4GV6 - chains C and A of the 3 polymer chains in the assembly; structure by X-ray diffraction, 1.98 A resolution.

# Chain C
Molecule: 5-nt RNA strand
Sequence (5 nucleotides; numbered 1 to 5; the number before each row is that of its first residue):
     1 CGCCC
Not modelled in the structure: 1

# Chain A
Protein: Nucleoprotein
From: Lassa virus
UniProtKB: P13699 (NCAP_LASSJ); residue numbers follow UniProt; this construct covers 364-569
Amino-acid sequence (214 residues; numbered 356 to 569; the number before each row is that of its first residue):
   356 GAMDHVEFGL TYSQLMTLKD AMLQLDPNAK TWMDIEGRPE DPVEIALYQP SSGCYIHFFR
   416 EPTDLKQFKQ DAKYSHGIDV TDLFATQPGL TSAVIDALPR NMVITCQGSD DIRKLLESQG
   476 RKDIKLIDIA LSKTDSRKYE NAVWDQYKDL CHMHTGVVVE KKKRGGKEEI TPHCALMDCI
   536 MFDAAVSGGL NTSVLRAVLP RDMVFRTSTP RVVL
Not modelled in the structure: 516-521, 564
Sequence notes: expression tag (356-363)
Ion coordination: Mn2+: Asp389 (shared with 1 residue of chain B); Zn2+: Glu399, Cys506, His509, Cys529
Curated features (UniProtKB/Swiss-Prot):
  - binding site (Mn(2+)): Asp389, Glu391, Asp533
  - binding site (Zn(2+)): Glu399, Cys506, His509, Cys529
  - site: Asp466 (Important for exonuclease activity)
  - mutagenesis: Asp389 (D389A: Loss of RNase activity), Glu391 (E391A: Loss of RNase activity), Asp466 (D466A: Loss of RNase activity)
What the authors report for this chain:
  - mutagenesis - D389A, R492A: abolished catalytic activity
  - mutagenesis - Q462A: decreased catalytic activity
  - mutagenesis - R393A, K488A: unchanged catalytic activity
  - mutagenesis - K488A: unchanged signaling

# Chain C / chain A interface
Contacting residue pairs - 8 pairs, chain C then chain A:
  G2(C) - Arg393(A)  base contact
  G2(C) - Gln425(A)  sugar contact
  G2(C) - Asp426(A)  hydrogen bond to the base
  G2(C) - Tyr429(A)  stacking on the base
  C3(C) - Arg393(A)  hydrogen bond to the base
  C3(C) - Gln422(A)  sugar contact
  C4(C) - Arg393(A)  hydrogen bond to the sugar
  C5(C) - Asp465(A)  hydrogen bond to the sugar

# In short
4 residues of chain C face 6 of chain A across their interface; the contacts include 4 hydrogen bonds and 1
aromatic stacking contact. Among the polar pairs are G2(C)-Asp426(A), C3(C)-Arg393(A) and C4(C)-Arg393(A). The
paper reports that D389A and R492A of chain A abolish catalytic activity; Q462A of chain A reduces catalytic
activity; 5 substitutions were tested in all.
Chain C is a 5-nt RNA strand and chain A is Nucleoprotein (Lassa virus); the structure, Structures of Lassa
and Tacaribe viral nucleoproteins with or without 5 triphosphate dsRNA substrate reveal a ..., was determined
by X-ray diffraction together with 4GV3, 4GV9, 4GVE and 4G9Z from the same study.
